7QRG - chains A and D; structure by X-ray diffraction, 2.80 A resolution.

[Chain A]
Protein: Envelope protein E
Source organism: Tick-borne encephalitis virus (WESTERN SUBTYPE)
UniProtKB: P14336 (POLG_TBEVW); residues 1-400 here correspond to UniProt positions 281-680 (UniProt number = residue number + 280)
Sequence (443 residues; each row starts with the number of its first residue; numbers below 1 keep their minus sign (Gly-3 is residue -3)):
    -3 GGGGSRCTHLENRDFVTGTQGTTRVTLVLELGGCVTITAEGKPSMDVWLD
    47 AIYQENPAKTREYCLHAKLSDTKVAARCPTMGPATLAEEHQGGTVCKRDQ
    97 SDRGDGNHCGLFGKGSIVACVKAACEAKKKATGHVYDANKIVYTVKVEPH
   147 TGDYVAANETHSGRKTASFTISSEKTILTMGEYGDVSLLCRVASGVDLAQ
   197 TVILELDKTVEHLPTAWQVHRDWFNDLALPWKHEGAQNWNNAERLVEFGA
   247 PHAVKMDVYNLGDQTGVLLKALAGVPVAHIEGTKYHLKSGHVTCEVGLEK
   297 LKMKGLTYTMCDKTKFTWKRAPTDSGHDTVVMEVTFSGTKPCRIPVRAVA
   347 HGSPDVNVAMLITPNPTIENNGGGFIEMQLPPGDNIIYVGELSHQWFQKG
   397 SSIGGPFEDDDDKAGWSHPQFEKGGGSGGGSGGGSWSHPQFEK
Disordered / not traced: -3 to -2, 147-148, 205-208, 404-439
Disulfides: Cys3-Cys30, Cys60-Cys121, Cys74-Cys105, Cys92-Cys116, Cys186-Cys290, Cys307-Cys338
Sequence notes: expression tag (-3 to 0, 401-439); engineered mutation Asp101 (Trp381 in P14336)
Swiss-Prot annotation at these positions:
  - region: Asp98 to Gly100, Gly102 to Gly111 (Fusion peptide)
  - glycosylation: Asn154 (N-linked (GlcNAc...) asparagine)

[Chain D]
Protein: Genome polyprotein
Source organism: Tick-borne encephalitis virus (WESTERN SUBTYPE)
UniProtKB: P14336 (POLG_TBEVW); aligned to UniProt positions 117-244 over residues 1-128 (the alignment contains insertions or deletions, so no single offset holds)
Sequence (138 residues; row label = number of the first residue in the row):
     1 ATVRKERDGSTVIRAEGKDAATQVRVENGTCVILATDMGSWCDDSLSYEC
    51 VTIDQGEEPVDVDCFCRNVDGVYLEYGRCGKQEGSRTRSVLIPSHAQGEL
   101 TGRGHKWLEGDSLRTHLTRVEGWVWKNKGGGGENLYFQ
Disordered / not traced: 81-138
Disulfides: Cys31-Cys66, Cys42-Cys79, Cys50-Cys64
Sequence notes: expression tag (129-138)
Swiss-Prot annotation at these positions:
  - site: Ala1, Thr2 (Cleavage)
  - glycosylation: Asn28 (N-linked (GlcNAc...) asparagine)

[Chain A / chain D interface]
Contacting residue pairs - 37 pairs, chain A then chain D:
  Lys64(A) - Asp43(D)  salt bridge
  Leu65(A) - Asp44(D)
  Ser66(A) - Asp43(D)
  Asp67(A) - Asp43(D)  hydrogen bond (backbone-backbone)
  Asp67(A) - Ser45(D)
  Thr68(A) - Ser45(D)  hydrogen bond (backbone-backbone)
  Thr68(A) - Leu46(D)
  Thr68(A) - Ser47(D)  hydrogen bond (backbone-backbone)
  Thr68(A) - Arg78(D)  hydrogen bond
  Lys69(A) - Ser47(D)
  Val70(A) - Leu46(D)  hydrophobic
  Val70(A) - Ser47(D)  hydrogen bond (backbone-backbone)
  Val70(A) - Tyr48(D)
  Asp101(A) - Glu57(D)
  Gly102(A) - Ile53(D)
  Gly102(A) - Glu58(D)
  Gly102(A) - Pro59(D)
  Gly102(A) - Val60(D)  hydrogen bond (backbone-backbone)
  Asn103(A) - Val51(D)
  Asn103(A) - Val60(D)
  His104(A) - Thr52(D)
  His104(A) - Asp54(D)  salt bridge
  His248(A) - Asp61(D)  salt bridge
  Ala249(A) - Asp61(D)  hydrogen bond (backbone-side chain)
  Val250(A) - Tyr48(D)
  Val250(A) - Glu49(D)
  Val250(A) - Val51(D)  hydrophobic
  Val250(A) - Val62(D)  hydrophobic
  Lys251(A) - Asp37(D)  salt bridge
  Lys251(A) - Leu46(D)
  Lys251(A) - Tyr48(D)
  Lys251(A) - Asp63(D)
  Lys251(A) - Tyr76(D)
  Asp253(A) - Asp37(D)
  Asp253(A) - Leu46(D)
  Asp253(A) - Arg78(D)  salt bridge
  Val254(A) - Arg78(D)  hydrogen bond (backbone-side chain)
Also at the interface, not in a pair above, chain A (19 interface residues in all): Ala72, Met252

[Summary]
19 residues of chain A and 21 residues of chain D are in contact; the contacts include 8 hydrogen bonds and 5
salt bridges. Among the polar pairs are Lys64(A)-Asp43(D), His104(A)-Asp54(D) and His248(A)-Asp61(D).
Chain A is Envelope protein E and chain D is Genome polyprotein, both from Tick-borne encephalitis virus
(WESTERN SUBTYPE); the structure, Structure of the post-fusion complex between precursor membrane ectodomain
(prM) and envelope ectodomain protein (E) from ..., was determined by X-ray diffraction together with 7QRE and
7QRF from the same study.
